PDB entry 2GBA | X-ray diffraction, 0.92 A resolution | chain A

# Chain A
Protein: amicyanin
From: Paracoccus denitrificans
UniProtKB: P22364 (AMCY_PARDE); residues 1-105 here correspond to UniProt positions 27-131 (UniProt number = residue number + 26)
Amino-acid sequence (105 residues; numbered 1 to 105; the number before each row is that of its first residue):
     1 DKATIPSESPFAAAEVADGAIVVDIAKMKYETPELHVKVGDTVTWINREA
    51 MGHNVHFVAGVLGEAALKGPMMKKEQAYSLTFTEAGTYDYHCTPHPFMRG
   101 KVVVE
Construct notes: engineered mutation Gly52 (Pro78 in P22364)
Bound ions: Cu+ site 1: His53, Cys92, His95; Cu+ site 2: His53, Cys92, Met98
UniProt features mapped onto this chain:
  - binding site (Cu cation): His53, Cys92, His95, Met98

# Summary
His53, Cys92 and His95 form the Cu+ site 1. His53, Cys92 and Met98 coordinate Cu+ site 2. UniProt lists 4 Cu
cation-binding residues.
Chain A is amicyanin (Paracoccus denitrificans); the structure, Reduced Cu(I) form at pH 4 of P52G mutant of
amicyanin, was determined by X-ray diffraction (same publication as 2GB2).
